1F1X - chains B and D of the 4 polymer chains in the assembly; structure by X-ray diffraction, 1.60 A resolution.

Chain B (and D):
Protein: Homoprotocatechuate 2,3-dioxygenase
From: Brevibacterium fuscum
Notes: EC 1.13.11.15; chain D of this document is another copy of the same molecule, construct and numbering; everything in this record applies to it too
UniProt: Q45135 (Q45135_9MICO); residues 1-322 here = UniProt positions 1-322
Chain sequence (322 residues; row label = number of the first residue in the row):
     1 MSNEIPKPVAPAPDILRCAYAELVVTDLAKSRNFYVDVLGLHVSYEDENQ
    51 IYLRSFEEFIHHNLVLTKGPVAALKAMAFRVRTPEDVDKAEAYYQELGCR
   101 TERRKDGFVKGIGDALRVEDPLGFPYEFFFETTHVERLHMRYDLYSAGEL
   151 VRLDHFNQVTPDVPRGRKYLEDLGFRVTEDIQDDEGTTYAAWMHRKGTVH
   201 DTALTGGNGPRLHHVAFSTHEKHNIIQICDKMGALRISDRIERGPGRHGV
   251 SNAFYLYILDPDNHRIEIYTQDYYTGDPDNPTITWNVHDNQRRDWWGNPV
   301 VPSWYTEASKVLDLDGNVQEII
Unresolved in the structure: 1-3
Ion coordination: hydrated fe Fe: His155, His214, Glu267
Ligand contacts: hydrated fe (FEL): His155, Asn157, Trp192, His200, Ala203, His214, Ala216, His248, Ser251, Tyr257, Glu267, Trp304
Reported in the primary citation:
  - catalytic residues: His200 (proposed by the authors, not directly observed)
  - mutagenesis - H200F: decreased catalytic activity (citing earlier work)

Chain B / chain D interface:
Pairs across the interface - 34 pairs, chain B then chain D:
  Lys222(B) with Ile226(D)
  Ile226(B) with Lys222(D); Phe254(D), hydrophobic; Trp296(D), hydrophobic
  Cys229(B) with Trp296(D)
  Asp230(B) with Arg247(D), salt bridge; Trp295(D), hydrogen bond (backbone-side chain); Trp296(D), hydrogen bond
  Gly233(B) with Gln291(D), hydrogen bond (backbone-side chain); Trp295(D)
  Ala234(B) with Trp295(D)
  Arg236(B) with Gln291(D), hydrogen bond; Trp295(D)
  Ser238(B) with Gln291(D); Trp295(D); Trp296(D)
  Ile241(B) with Trp296(D)
  Pro245(B) with Trp296(D)
  Arg247(B) with Asp230(D), salt bridge
  Phe254(B) with Ile226(D), hydrophobic
  Gln291(B) with Gly233(D), hydrogen bond (side chain-backbone); Arg236(D), hydrogen bond
  Trp295(B) with Asp230(D), hydrogen bond (side chain-backbone); Gly233(D); Ala234(D); Arg236(D); Ser238(D)
  Trp296(B) with Ile226(D), hydrophobic; Cys229(D); Asp230(D), hydrogen bond; Ser238(D); Ile241(D); Pro245(D), hydrophobic
  Pro299(B) with Pro299(D), hydrophobic
Also at the interface, not in a pair above, chain B (18 interface residues in all): His223, Gly297
Also at the interface, not in a pair above, chain D (18 interface residues in all): His223, Gly297

In short:
Chain B and chain D each contribute 18 residues to their interface; the contacts include 8 hydrogen bonds and
2 salt bridges. Polar contacts include Asp230(B)-Arg247(D), Asp230(B)-Trp295(D) and Asp230(B)-Trp296(D).
Ligands of chain B: hydrated fe. The paper reports the catalytic residue His200(B); H200F of chain B reduces
catalytic activity.
Chain B and chain D are both Homoprotocatechuate 2,3-dioxygenase (Brevibacterium fuscum); the structure,
Crystal structure of homoprotocatechuate 2,3-dioxygenase from brevibacterium fuscum, was determined by X-ray
diffraction together with 1Q0C, 1Q0O, 1F1R, 1F1U and 1F1V from the same study.
